Entry 6YPY (X-ray diffraction, 1.40 A resolution); this record covers chains A and P.

# Chain A
Molecule: 14-3-3 protein sigma
From: Homo sapiens
UniProtKB: P31947 (1433S_HUMAN); residue numbers follow UniProt; this construct covers 1-231
Amino-acid sequence (236 residues; each row starts with the number of its first residue; numbers below 1 keep their minus sign (Gly-4 is residue -4)):
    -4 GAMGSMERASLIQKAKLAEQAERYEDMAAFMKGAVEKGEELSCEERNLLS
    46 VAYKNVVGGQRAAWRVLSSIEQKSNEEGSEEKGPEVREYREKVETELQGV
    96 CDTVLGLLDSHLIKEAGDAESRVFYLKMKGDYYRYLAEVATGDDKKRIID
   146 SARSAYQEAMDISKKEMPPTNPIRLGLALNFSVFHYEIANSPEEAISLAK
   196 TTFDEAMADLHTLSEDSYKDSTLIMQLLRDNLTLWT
Disordered / not traced: -4 to -3
Covalently attached groups: 4-(4-ethanoylpiperazin-1-yl)sulfonylbenzaldehyde (P7E) linked to Lys122
Modified residues: Cys38 (S-hydroxycysteine; CSO)
Differences from the reference sequence: expression tag (-4 to 0)
Small-molecule neighbours: P7E (4-(4-ethanoylpiperazin-1-yl)sulfonylbenzaldehyde): Cys38, Arg41, Asn42, Phe119, Pro167, Ile168, Gly171, Ile219
From the paper describing this entry:
  - binding site for P7E: Arg41, Asn42, Lys122, Asp215

# Chain P
Molecule: p65pS45
Amino-acid sequence (13 residues; each row starts with the number of its first residue):
    39 EGRSAGSIPGRRS
Disordered / not traced: 39-42
Modified residues: Ser45 (phosphoserine; SEP)
From the paper describing this entry:
  - binding site for P7E: Ile46, Arg50

# Interface between chain A and chain P
Contacting residue pairs (27; chain A residue first):
  Glu14(A) with Arg50(P); Ser51(P), hydrogen bond
  Asn42(A) with Ser51(P)
  Val46(A) with Gly48(P); Arg49(P); Arg50(P); Ser51(P)
  Lys49(A) with Gly48(P); Arg49(P)
  Asn50(A) with Arg49(P), hydrogen bond (side chain-backbone)
  Gly53(A) with Arg49(P)
  Arg56(A) with Ser45(P)
  Arg129(A) with Ser45(P)
  Tyr130(A) with Ser45(P)
  Gly171(A) with Ile46(P)
  Leu174(A) with Gly44(P); Ser45(P); Ile46(P)
  Asn175(A) with Ser45(P); Ile46(P), hydrogen bond (side chain-backbone)
  Val178(A) with Gly44(P); Ser45(P)
  Glu182(A) with Ala43(P)
  Asn226(A) with Ala43(P); Gly44(P), hydrogen bond (side chain-backbone)
  Leu229(A) with Ala43(P)
  Trp230(A) with Ala43(P)
Also at the interface, not in a pair above, chain A (25 interface residues in all): Tyr19, Leu43, Ser45, Gly54, Lys122, Tyr181, Ile219, Leu222
Also at the interface, not in a pair above, chain P (9 interface residues in all): Pro47

# Summary
The interface between chain A and chain P involves 25 residues on one side and 9 on the other, with 4 hydrogen
bonds. Polar contacts include Glu14(A)-Ser51(P), Asn50(A)-Arg49(P) and Asn175(A)-Ile46(P). Covalently linked
compound P7E: at Lys122(A). The paper reports a binding site for P7E at Arg41(A), Asn42(A) and Ile46(P) among
others.
Here chain A is 14-3-3 protein sigma (Homo sapiens) and chain P is p65pS45. Entry 6YPY (14-3-3 sigma with
RelA/p65 binding site pS45 and covalently bound TCF521-123) was determined by X-ray diffraction (same
publication as 6YOW, 6YOX, 6YOY, 6YP2, 6YP3, 6YP8, 6YPL and 6YQ2).
